PDB entry 1G08 | X-ray diffraction, 1.90 A resolution | chains B and C of the 4 polymer chains in the assembly

Chain B:
Molecule: Hemoglobin beta chain
From: Bos taurus
UniProt: P02070 (HBB_BOVIN); residues 2-146 here correspond to UniProt positions 1-145 (UniProt number = residue number - 1)
Chain sequence (145 residues; each row starts with the number of its first residue):
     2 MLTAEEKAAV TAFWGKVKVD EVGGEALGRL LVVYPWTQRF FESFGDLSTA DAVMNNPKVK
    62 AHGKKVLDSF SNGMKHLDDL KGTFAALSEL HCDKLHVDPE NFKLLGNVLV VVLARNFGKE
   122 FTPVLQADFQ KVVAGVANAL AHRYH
Curated features (UniProtKB/Swiss-Prot):
  - binding site (heme b): H63, H92
  - modified residue: T12 (Phosphothreonine), S44 (Phosphoserine), K59 (N6-acetyllysine), K82 (N6-acetyllysine), C93 (S-nitrosocysteine)
Metal / ion sites: heme Fe: H92 (together with carbon monoxide)
Ligand contacts: carbon monoxide / heme: L28, L31, T38, F41, F42, F45, H63, K66, V67, S70, F71, F85, L88, L91, H92, L96, V98, N102, F103, L106, V137, L141

Chain C:
Molecule: Hemoglobin alpha chain
From: Bos taurus
UniProt: P01966 (HBA_BOVIN); numbering as in UniProt (aligned over 1-141)
Chain sequence (141 residues; numbered 1 to 141; the number before each row is that of its first residue):
     1 VLSAADKGNV KAAWGKVGGH AAEYGAEALE RMFLSFPTTK TYFPHFDLSH GSAQVKGHGA
    61 KVAAALTKAV EHLDDLPGAL SELSDLHAHK LRVDPVNFKL LSHSLLVTLA SHLPSDFTPA
   121 VHASLDKFLA NVSTVLTSKY R
Metal / ion sites: heme Fe: H87 (together with carbon monoxide)
Ligand contacts: carbon monoxide / heme: L29, M32, T39, Y42, F43, H45, F46, H58, K61, V62, A65, L66, L83, L86, H87, L91, V93, N97, F98, L101, V132, L136

Interface between chain B and chain C:
Contacting residue pairs - 16 pairs, chain B then chain C:
  P36(B) with R92(C); Y140(C)
  W37(B) with R92(C); D94(C); P95(C); Y140(C), hydrophobic
  Q39(B) with R92(C)
  R40(B) with T41(C); Y42(C); L91(C); R92(C)
  E43(B) with R92(C), salt bridge
  H97(B) with T41(C)
  D99(B) with D94(C); V96(C)
  N102(B) with D94(C), hydrogen bond
Interface residues without a listed pair, chain B (9 interface residues in all): E101
Interface residues without a listed pair, chain C (10 interface residues in all): T38, V93

Overview:
9 residues of chain B face 10 of chain C across their interface, with 1 hydrogen bond and 1 salt bridge. Polar
pairs include E43(B)-R92(C) and N102(B)-D94(C). Ligands of chain B: carbon monoxide / heme. Bound to chain C:
carbon monoxide / heme.
Chain B is Hemoglobin beta chain and chain C is Hemoglobin alpha chain, both from Bos taurus; the structure,
Carbonmonoxy liganded bovine hemoglobin ph 5.0, was determined by X-ray diffraction together with 1G09, 1G0A
and 1G0B from the same study.
